4Y7W - chains D and E of the 34 polymer chains in the assembly; structure by X-ray diffraction, 2.50 A resolution.

Chain D:
Name: Proteasome subunit alpha type-5
Organism: Saccharomyces cerevisiae
Notes: EC 3.4.25.1
UniProtKB: P32379 (PSA5_YEAST); residues -7 to 252 here correspond to UniProt positions 1-260 (UniProt number = residue number + 8)
Amino-acid sequence (260 residues; row label = number of the first residue in the row; numbers below 1 keep their minus sign (Met-7 is residue -7)):
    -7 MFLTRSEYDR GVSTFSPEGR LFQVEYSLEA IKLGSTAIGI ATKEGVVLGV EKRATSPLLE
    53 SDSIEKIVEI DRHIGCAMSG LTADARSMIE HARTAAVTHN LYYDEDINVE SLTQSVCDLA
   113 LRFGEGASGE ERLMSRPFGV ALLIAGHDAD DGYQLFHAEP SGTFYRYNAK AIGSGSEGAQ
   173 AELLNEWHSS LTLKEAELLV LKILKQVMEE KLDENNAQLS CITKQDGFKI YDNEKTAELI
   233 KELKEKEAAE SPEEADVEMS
Disordered / not traced: -7 to 0, 118-124, 243-252

Chain E:
Name: Proteasome subunit alpha type-6
Organism: Saccharomyces cerevisiae
Notes: EC 3.4.25.1
UniProtKB: P40302 (PSA6_YEAST); residues 0-233 here correspond to UniProt positions 1-234 (UniProt number = residue number + 1)
Amino-acid sequence (234 residues; each row starts with the number of its first residue; numbering starts at 0):
     0 MFRNNYDGDT VTFSPTGRLF QVEYALEAIK QGSVTVGLRS NTHAVLVALK RNADELSSYQ
    60 KKIIKCDEHM GLSLAGLAPD ARVLSNYLRQ QCNYSSLVFN RKLAVERAGH LLCDKAQKNT
   120 QSYGGRPYGV GLLIIGYDKS GAHLLEFQPS GNVTELYGTA IGARSQGAKT YLERTLDTFI
   180 KIDGNPDELI KAGVEAISQS LRDESLTVDN LSIAIVGKDT PFTIYDGEAV AKYI
Disordered / not traced: 0-2
UniProt features mapped onto this chain:
  - modified residue: Ser13 (Phosphoserine)
  - cross-link: Lys190 (Glycyl lysine isopeptide (Lys-Gly) (interchain with G-Cter in ubiquitin))

Chain D / chain E interface:
Pairs across the interface (44):
  Arg2(D) - Gly7(E)
  Ser5(D) - Arg125(E)
  Thr6(D) - Gly7(E)
  Thr6(D) - Gln20(E)
  Phe7(D) - Gln20(E)  hydrogen bond (backbone-side chain)
  Phe7(D) - Tyr23(E)
  Phe7(D) - Ala24(E)  hydrophobic
  Phe7(D) - Leu76(E)  hydrophobic
  Phe7(D) - Pro126(E)
  Phe7(D) - Gly128(E)
  Ser8(D) - Tyr23(E)
  Pro9(D) - Tyr23(E)  hydrophobic
  Pro9(D) - Glu26(E)
  Glu10(D) - Gln30(E)
  Gly11(D) - Tyr23(E)
  Gly11(D) - Ala27(E)
  Leu13(D) - Arg125(E)
  Gln106(D) - Arg81(E)  hydrogen bond
  Asp110(D) - Arg81(E)  salt bridge
  Leu113(D) - Pro78(E)  hydrophobic
  Leu113(D) - Asp79(E)
  Leu113(D) - Arg125(E)
  Ser153(D) - Pro78(E)
  Gly154(D) - Pro78(E)
  Thr155(D) - Gln59(E)
  Phe156(D) - Gln59(E)
  Tyr157(D) - Arg50(E)  hydrogen bond (side chain-backbone)
  Tyr157(D) - Asn51(E)
  Tyr157(D) - Ala52(E)
  Tyr157(D) - Ser56(E)
  Tyr157(D) - Ser57(E)
  Tyr157(D) - Gln59(E)
  Arg158(D) - Leu55(E)
  Arg158(D) - Ser56(E)
  Arg158(D) - Ser57(E)  hydrogen bond (backbone-backbone)
  Tyr159(D) - Ala52(E)
  Tyr159(D) - Asp53(E)
  Tyr159(D) - Leu55(E)
  Tyr159(D) - Ser56(E)
  Asn160(D) - Leu55(E)  hydrogen bond (backbone-backbone)
  Ala161(D) - Leu55(E)
  Gln172(D) - Asp53(E)  hydrogen bond
  Gln172(D) - Leu55(E)
  Leu175(D) - Leu55(E)
Also at the interface, not in a pair above, chain D (26 interface residues in all): Gly3, Glu117, Leu176
Also at the interface, not in a pair above, chain E (26 interface residues in all): Asp6, Glu54, Tyr122, Gly123

Summary:
Chain D and chain E each contribute 26 residues to their interface; the contacts include 6 hydrogen bonds and
1 salt bridge. Polar pairs include Asp110(D)-Arg81(E), Phe7(D)-Gln20(E) and Gln106(D)-Arg81(E).
Here chain D is Proteasome subunit alpha type-5 and chain E is Proteasome subunit alpha type-6, both from
Saccharomyces cerevisiae. Entry 4Y7W (Yeast 20S proteasome in complex with Ac-LAE-ep) was determined by X-ray
diffraction (same publication as 4Y69, 4Y6A, 4Y6V, 4Y6Z, 4Y70, 4Y74 and 34 further entries).
